PDB entry 9F6E | electron microscopy, 3.74 A resolution | chains A and B of the 6 polymer chains in the assembly

[Chain A]
Name: DNA polymerase epsilon catalytic subunit A
Organism: Homo sapiens
Notes: EC 2.7.7.7, 3.1.11.-
UniProt: Q07864 (DPOE1_HUMAN); residues 1-1200 here = UniProt positions 1-1200
Sequence (1200 residues; each row starts with the number of its first residue):
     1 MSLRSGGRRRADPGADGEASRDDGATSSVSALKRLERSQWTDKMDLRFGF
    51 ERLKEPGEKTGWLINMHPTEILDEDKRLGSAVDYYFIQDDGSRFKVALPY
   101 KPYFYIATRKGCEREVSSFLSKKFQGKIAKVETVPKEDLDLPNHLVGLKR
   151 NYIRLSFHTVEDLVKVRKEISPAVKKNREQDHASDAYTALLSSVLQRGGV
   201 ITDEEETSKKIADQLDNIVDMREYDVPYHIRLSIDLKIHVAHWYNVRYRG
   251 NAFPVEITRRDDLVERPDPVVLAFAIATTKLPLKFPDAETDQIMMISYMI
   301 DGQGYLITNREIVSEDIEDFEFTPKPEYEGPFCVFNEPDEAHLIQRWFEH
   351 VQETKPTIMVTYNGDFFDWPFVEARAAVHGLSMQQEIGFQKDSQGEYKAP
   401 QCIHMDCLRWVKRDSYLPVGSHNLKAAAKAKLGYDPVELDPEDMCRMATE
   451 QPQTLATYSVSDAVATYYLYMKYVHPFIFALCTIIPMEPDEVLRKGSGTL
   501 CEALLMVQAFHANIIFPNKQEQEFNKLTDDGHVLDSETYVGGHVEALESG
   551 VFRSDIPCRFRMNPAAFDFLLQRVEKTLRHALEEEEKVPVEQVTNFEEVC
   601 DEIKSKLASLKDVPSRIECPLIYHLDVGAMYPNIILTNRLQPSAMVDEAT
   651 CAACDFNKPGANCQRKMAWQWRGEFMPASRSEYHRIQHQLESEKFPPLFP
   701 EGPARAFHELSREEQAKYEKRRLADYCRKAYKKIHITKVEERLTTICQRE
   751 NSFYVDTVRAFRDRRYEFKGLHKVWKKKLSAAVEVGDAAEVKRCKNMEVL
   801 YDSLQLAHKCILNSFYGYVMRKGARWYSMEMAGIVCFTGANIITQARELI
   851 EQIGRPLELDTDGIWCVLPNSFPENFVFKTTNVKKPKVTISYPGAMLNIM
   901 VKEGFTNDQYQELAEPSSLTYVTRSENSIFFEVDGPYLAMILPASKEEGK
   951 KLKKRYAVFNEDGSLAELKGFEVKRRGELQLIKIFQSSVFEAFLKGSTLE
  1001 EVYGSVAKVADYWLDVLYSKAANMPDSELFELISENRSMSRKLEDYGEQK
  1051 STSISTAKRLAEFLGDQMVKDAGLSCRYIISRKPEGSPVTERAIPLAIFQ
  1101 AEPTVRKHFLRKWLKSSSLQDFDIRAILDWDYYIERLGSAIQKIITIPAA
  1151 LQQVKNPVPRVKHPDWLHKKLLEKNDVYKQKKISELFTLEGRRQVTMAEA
Disordered / not traced: 1-26, 182-212, 1198-1200
Sequence notes: engineered mutation Ala275 (Asp in Q07864), Ala277 (Glu in Q07864)
Metal / ion sites: 4Fe-4S cluster Fe: Cys651, Cys654, Cys663, Cys747
Small-molecule neighbours:
  - 2',3'-dideoxyadenosine triphosphate (DDS): Tyr416, Asp626, Val627, Gly628, Ala629, Met630, Tyr631, Pro632, Arg765, Lys769, Lys809, Asn813, Tyr816, Asp862
  - 4Fe-4S cluster (SF4): Val646, Thr650, Cys651, Cys654, Phe656, Asn657, Cys663, Gln664, Cys747, Arg749
Reported in the primary citation:
  - binding site for 2',3'-dideoxyadenosine triphosphate: Arg765, Lys769, Asn813

[Chain B]
Name: Proliferating cell nuclear antigen
Organism: Homo sapiens
UniProt: P12004 (PCNA_HUMAN); numbering as in UniProt (aligned over 1-261)
Sequence (261 residues; each row starts with the number of its first residue):
     1 MFEARLVQGSILKKVLEALKDLINEACWDISSSGVNLQSMDSSHVSLVQL
    51 TLRSEGFDTYRCDRNLAMGVNLTSMSKILKCAGNEDIITLRAEDNADTLA
   101 LVFEAPNQEKVSDYEMKLMDLDVEQLGIPEQEYSCVVKMPSGEFARICRD
   151 LSHIGDAVVISCAKDGVKFSASGELGNGNIKLSQTSNVDKEEEAVTIEMN
   201 EPVQLTFALRYLNFFTKATPLSSTVTLSMSADVPLVVEYKIADMGHLKYY
   251 LAPKIEDEEGS

[Interface between chain A and chain B]
Pairs across the interface (50; chain A residue first):
  Lys1169(A) with Asp156(B), salt bridge
  Val1177(A) with Ile255(B); Glu256(B); Asp257(B)
  Tyr1178(A) with Lys254(B); Ile255(B); Glu256(B), hydrogen bond
  Lys1179(A) with Lys254(B); Ile255(B), hydrogen bond (backbone-backbone); Asp257(B), salt bridge
  Gln1180(A) with Val45(B); Ala252(B), hydrogen bond (side chain-backbone); Lys254(B)
  Lys1181(A) with Pro253(B); Ile255(B)
  Lys1182(A) with Ser43(B), hydrogen bond (side chain-backbone); His44(B)
  Ile1183(A) with Met40(B), hydrophobic; His44(B), hydrogen bond (backbone-backbone); Val45(B); Leu126(B), hydrophobic; Pro234(B), hydrophobic; Ala252(B), hydrophobic
  Leu1186(A) with Asp232(B); Pro234(B), hydrophobic
  Phe1187(A) with Leu126(B), hydrophobic; Gly127(B); Ile128(B), hydrophobic; Pro129(B); Pro234(B), hydrophobic
  Thr1188(A) with Leu126(B); Gly127(B), hydrogen bond (backbone-backbone)
  Leu1189(A) with Gln125(B)
  Glu1190(A) with Gln125(B), hydrogen bond (backbone-backbone); Gly127(B)
  Gly1191(A) with Glu124(B); Gln125(B), hydrogen bond (backbone-backbone)
  Arg1192(A) with Asp122(B), salt bridge; Val123(B); Glu124(B), salt bridge
  Arg1193(A) with Asp29(B), salt bridge; Asp122(B); Val123(B), hydrogen bond (backbone-backbone)
  Gln1194(A) with Leu121(B); Asp122(B)
  Val1195(A) with Asp120(B); Leu121(B), hydrogen bond (backbone-backbone)
  Thr1196(A) with Asp120(B)
  Met1197(A) with Ala96(B); Asp120(B), hydrogen bond (backbone-side chain)
Also at the interface, not in a pair above, chain B (36 interface residues in all): Cys27, Leu47, Ala67, Met68, Gly69, Asn95, Asp97, Thr206, Ala208, Val233, Tyr250

[In short]
The interface between chain A and chain B involves 20 residues on one side and 36 on the other; the contacts
include 11 hydrogen bonds and 5 salt bridges. Among the polar pairs are Lys1169(A)-Asp156(B),
Lys1179(A)-Asp257(B) and Arg1192(A)-Asp122(B). From the paper: a binding site for 2',3'-dideoxyadenosine
triphosphate at Arg765(A), Lys769(A) and Asn813(A).
Here chain A is DNA polymerase epsilon catalytic subunit A and chain B is Proliferating cell nuclear antigen,
both from Homo sapiens. Entry 9F6E (Human DNA polymerase epsilon bound to DNA and PCNA (ajar conformation))
was determined by electron microscopy together with 9F6D, 9F6F, 9F6I, 9F6J, 9F6K and 9F6L from the same study.
